7NKN - chains G and H of the 12 polymer chains in the assembly; structure by electron microscopy, 2.71 A resolution.

[Chain G]
Molecule: ATP synthase gamma chain
From: Mycobacterium smegmatis (strain ATCC 700084 / mc(2)155)
Reference sequence: A0R201 (ATPG_MYCS2); residue numbers follow UniProt; this construct covers 1-307
Chain sequence (307 residues; row label = number of the first residue in the row):
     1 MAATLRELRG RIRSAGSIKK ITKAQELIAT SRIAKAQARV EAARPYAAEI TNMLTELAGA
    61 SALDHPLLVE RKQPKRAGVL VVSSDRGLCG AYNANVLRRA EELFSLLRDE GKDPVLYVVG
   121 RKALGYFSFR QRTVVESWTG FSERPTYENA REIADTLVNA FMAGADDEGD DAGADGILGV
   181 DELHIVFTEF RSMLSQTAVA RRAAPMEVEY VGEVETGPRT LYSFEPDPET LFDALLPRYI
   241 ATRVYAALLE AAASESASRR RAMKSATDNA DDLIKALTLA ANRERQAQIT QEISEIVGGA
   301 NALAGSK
Unresolved in the structure: 1-17, 215-216, 271-307

[Chain H]
Molecule: ATP synthase epsilon chain
From: Mycobacterium smegmatis (strain ATCC 700084 / mc(2)155)
Reference sequence: A0R1Z9 (ATPE_MYCS2); residue numbers follow UniProt; this construct covers 1-121
Chain sequence (121 residues; each row starts with the number of its first residue):
     1 MADLNVEIVA VERELWSGPA TFVFTRTTAG EIGILPRHIP LVAQLVDDAM VRVEREGEDD
    61 LRIAVDGGFL SVTEETVRIL VENAQFESEI DADAAKEDAA SDDERTAAWG RARLRALGQI
   121 D
Unresolved in the structure: 1-2, 121

[Interface between chain G and chain H]
Pairs across the interface (52; chain G residue first):
  Arg-39(G) / Glu-12(H)  salt bridge
  Ala-42(G) / Glu-12(H)
  Ala-42(G) / Arg-13(H)
  Ala-43(G) / Val-11(H)
  Ala-43(G) / Glu-12(H)  hydrogen bond (backbone-backbone)
  Tyr-46(G) / Val-9(H)
  Tyr-46(G) / Ala-10(H)
  Tyr-46(G) / Val-11(H)
  Tyr-46(G) / Leu-80(H)  hydrophobic
  Tyr-46(G) / Val-81(H)
  Glu-49(G) / Arg-78(H)  salt bridge
  Glu-49(G) / Leu-80(H)
  Ile-50(G) / Leu-80(H)
  Met-53(G) / Val-42(H)  hydrophobic
  Met-53(G) / Phe-69(H)  hydrophobic
  Met-53(G) / Leu-70(H)
  Met-53(G) / Leu-80(H)  hydrophobic
  Thr-146(G) / Glu-12(H)
  Tyr-147(G) / Val-11(H)  hydrophobic
  Tyr-147(G) / Glu-12(H)  hydrogen bond (backbone-side chain)
  Tyr-147(G) / Glu-82(H)
  Arg-151(G) / Glu-82(H)  salt bridge
  Arg-151(G) / Arg-105(H)
  Thr-220(G) / Pro-40(H)
  Leu-221(G) / Pro-40(H)
  Tyr-222(G) / Pro-40(H)
  Tyr-222(G) / Leu-41(H)
  Tyr-222(G) / Val-42(H)  hydrophobic
  Tyr-222(G) / Thr-73(H)
  Ser-223(G) / Ile-39(H)
  Ser-223(G) / Pro-40(H)  hydrogen bond (backbone-backbone)
  Ser-223(G) / Leu-41(H)
  Ser-223(G) / Val-42(H)  hydrogen bond (backbone-backbone)
  Phe-224(G) / Val-42(H)
  Glu-225(G) / Thr-28(H)
  Glu-225(G) / Ile-32(H)
  Glu-225(G) / Leu-41(H)
  Glu-225(G) / Val-42(H)  hydrogen bond (backbone-backbone)
  Glu-225(G) / Ala-43(H)
  Glu-225(G) / Gln-44(H)
  Pro-226(G) / Thr-28(H)
  Leu-231(G) / Val-42(H)
  Leu-231(G) / Gln-44(H)
  Ala-234(G) / Gln-44(H)
  Leu-235(G) / Phe-69(H)  hydrophobic
  Arg-238(G) / Gly-67(H)  hydrogen bond (side chain-backbone)
  Arg-238(G) / Gly-68(H)
  Arg-238(G) / Phe-69(H)
  Arg-238(G) / Leu-80(H)
  Arg-238(G) / Glu-82(H)  salt bridge
  Tyr-245(G) / Val-11(H)  hydrophobic
  Tyr-245(G) / Glu-12(H)
Other interface residues (no listed pair), chain G (24 interface residues in all): Pro-45, Leu-57
Other interface residues (no listed pair), chain H (28 interface residues in all): Glu-14, Thr-27, Ala-29, Ser-71, Val-72

[Summary]
24 residues of chain G and 28 residues of chain H are in contact, with 6 hydrogen bonds and 4 salt bridges.
Polar contacts include Arg-39(G)/Glu-12(H), Glu-49(G)/Arg-78(H) and Arg-151(G)/Glu-82(H).
Here chain G is ATP synthase gamma chain and chain H is ATP synthase epsilon chain, both from Mycobacterium
smegmatis (strain ATCC 700084 / mc(2)155). Entry 7NKN (Mycobacterium smegmatis ATP synthase rotor state 3) was
determined by electron microscopy together with 7NJK, 7NJL, 7NJM, 7NJN, 7NJO, 7NJP and 20 further entries from
the same study.
